Entry 2OPR (X-ray diffraction, 2.90 A resolution); this record covers chains A and B.

Chain A:
Name: Reverse transcriptase/ribonuclease H
Source organism: HIV-1 M:B_HXB2R
Notes: EC 2.7.7.49; fragment: p66
Reference sequence: P04585 (POL_HV1H2); residues 2-548 here correspond to UniProt positions 589-1135 (UniProt number = residue number + 587)
Sequence (547 residues; numbered 2 to 548; the number before each row is that of its first residue):
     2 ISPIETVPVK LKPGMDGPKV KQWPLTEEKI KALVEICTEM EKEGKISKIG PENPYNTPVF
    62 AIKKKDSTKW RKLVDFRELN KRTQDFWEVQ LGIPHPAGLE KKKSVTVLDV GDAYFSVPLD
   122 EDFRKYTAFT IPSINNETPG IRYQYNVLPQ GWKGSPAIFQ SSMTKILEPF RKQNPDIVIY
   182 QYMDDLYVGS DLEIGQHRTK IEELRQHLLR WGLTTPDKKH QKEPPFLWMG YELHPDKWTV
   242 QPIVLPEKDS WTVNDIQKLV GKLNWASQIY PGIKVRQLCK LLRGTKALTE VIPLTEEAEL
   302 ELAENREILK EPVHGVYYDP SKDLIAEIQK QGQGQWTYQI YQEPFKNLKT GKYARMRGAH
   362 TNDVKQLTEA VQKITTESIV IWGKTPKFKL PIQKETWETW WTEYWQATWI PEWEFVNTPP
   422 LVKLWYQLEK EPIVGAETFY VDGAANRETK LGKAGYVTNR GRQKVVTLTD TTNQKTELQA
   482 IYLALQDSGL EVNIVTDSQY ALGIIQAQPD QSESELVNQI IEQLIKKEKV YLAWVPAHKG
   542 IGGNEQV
Unresolved in the structure: 52-53, 64-69
Differences from the reference sequence: engineered mutation E101 (Lys688 in P04585); modified residue (280)
Modified positions: C280 (3-sulfinoalanine; CSD)
Ligand contacts: HBQ (isopropyl (2S)-2-ethyl-7-fluoro-3-oxo-3,4-dihydroquinoxaline-1(2h)-carboxylate): P95, L100, E101, K103, V106, V179, Y181, Y188, V189, G190, F227, W229, L234, H235, P236, Y318
Swiss-Prot annotation at these positions:
  - region: F227 to H235 (RT 'primer grip')
  - motif: W398 to W414 (Tryptophan repeat motif)
  - binding site (Mg(2+)): D110, D185, D186, D443, E478, D498
  - site: W401 (Essential for RT p66/p51 heterodimerization), W414 (Essential for RT p66/p51 heterodimerization), F440, Y441 (Cleavage)

Chain B:
Name: p51 RT
Source organism: HIV-1 M:B_HXB2R
Notes: EC 2.7.7.49; fragment: p51
Reference sequence: P04585 (POL_HV1H2); residues 6-431 here correspond to UniProt positions 593-1018 (UniProt number = residue number + 587)
Sequence (426 residues; numbered 6 to 431; the number before each row is that of its first residue):
     6 ETVPVKLKPG MDGPKVKQWP LTEEKIKALV EICTEMEKEG KISKIGPENP YNTPVFAIKK
    66 KDSTKWRKLV DFRELNKRTQ DFWEVQLGIP HPAGLEKKKS VTVLDVGDAY FSVPLDEDFR
   126 KYTAFTIPSI NNETPGIRYQ YNVLPQGWKG SPAIFQSSMT KILEPFRKQN PDIVIYQYMD
   186 DLYVGSDLEI GQHRTKIEEL RQHLLRWGLT TPDKKHQKEP PFLWMGYELH PDKWTVQPIV
   246 LPEKDSWTVN DIQKLVGKLN WASQIYPGIK VRQLCKLLRG TKALTEVIPL TEEAELELAE
   306 NREILKEPVH GVYYDPSKDL IAEIQKQGQG QWTYQIYQEP FKNLKTGKYA RMRGAHTNDV
   366 KQLTEAVQKI TTESIVIWGK TPKFKLPIQK ETWETWWTEY WQATWIPEWE FVNTPPLVKL
   426 WYQLEK
Unresolved in the structure: 88-93, 213-232
Differences from the reference sequence: engineered mutation E101 (Lys688 in P04585)
Swiss-Prot annotation at these positions:
  - region: F227 to H235 (RT 'primer grip')
  - motif: W398 to W414 (Tryptophan repeat motif)
  - binding site (Mg(2+)): D110, D185, D186
  - site (Essential for RT p66/p51 heterodimerization): W401, W414

How chain A and chain B interact:
Pairs across the interface - 108 pairs, chain A then chain B:
  V8(A) - E53(B)
  P9(A) - E53(B)
  Q85(A) - E53(B)  hydrogen bond (side chain-backbone)
  D86(A) - K20(B)  salt bridge
  D86(A) - P55(B)
  F87(A) - P52(B)
  F87(A) - E53(B)
  F87(A) - P55(B)
  W88(A) - P52(B)  hydrogen bond (backbone-backbone)
  W88(A) - N54(B)
  W88(A) - P55(B)
  W88(A) - Y56(B)
  W88(A) - N57(B)
  W88(A) - T131(B)
  W88(A) - R143(B)
  Q91(A) - N137(B)
  G93(A) - N137(B)  hydrogen bond (backbone-side chain)
  I94(A) - N137(B)
  P95(A) - N136(B)
  P95(A) - N137(B)
  H96(A) - N136(B)  hydrogen bond (backbone-side chain)
  G99(A) - N136(B)
  G99(A) - E138(B)
  L100(A) - E138(B)
  Q161(A) - P140(B)
  T165(A) - P140(B)
  K366(A) - Q394(B)
  E370(A) - Q394(B)
  Q373(A) - E396(B)
  Q373(A) - T400(B)
  T376(A) - W401(B)
  T377(A) - T400(B)
  I380(A) - P25(B)  hydrophobic
  I380(A) - L26(B)
  V381(A) - P25(B)  hydrophobic
  V381(A) - I135(B)
  V381(A) - N136(B)  hydrogen bond (backbone-backbone)
  I382(A) - I135(B)
  I382(A) - N136(B)
  W383(A) - I135(B)
  G384(A) - L26(B)
  G384(A) - T27(B)
  G384(A) - E28(B)  hydrogen bond (backbone-backbone)
  G384(A) - I135(B)
  E399(A) - H361(B)  salt bridge
  W402(A) - K331(B)  hydrogen bond (backbone-side chain)
  W402(A) - H361(B)
  W402(A) - T362(B)
  W402(A) - D364(B)
  T403(A) - G333(B)
  T403(A) - Q334(B)  hydrogen bond
  Y405(A) - K331(B)  hydrogen bond (backbone-side chain)
  W406(A) - K331(B)
  W406(A) - V417(B)
  W406(A) - N418(B)
  W406(A) - T419(B)
  Q407(A) - K331(B)  hydrogen bond (backbone-side chain)
  Q407(A) - P392(B)
  Q407(A) - I393(B)
  Q407(A) - Q394(B)
  A408(A) - K331(B)
  A408(A) - W337(B)  hydrophobic
  A408(A) - D364(B)
  A408(A) - P392(B)  hydrogen bond (backbone-backbone)
  A408(A) - I393(B)
  T409(A) - K331(B)
  T409(A) - D364(B)  hydrogen bond (backbone-side chain)
  W410(A) - T362(B)  hydrogen bond (side chain-backbone)
  W410(A) - N363(B)
  W410(A) - V365(B)  hydrophobic
  W410(A) - W401(B)
  W410(A) - Y405(B)
  P412(A) - W401(B)  hydrophobic
  P433(A) - N255(B)
  P433(A) - L289(B)  hydrophobic
  P433(A) - T290(B)
  I434(A) - T290(B)
  V435(A) - T290(B)
  T439(A) - K287(B)
  T439(A) - A288(B)
  T439(A) - L289(B)  hydrogen bond (side chain-backbone)
  Y441(A) - V254(B)
  Y441(A) - Q258(B)
  Y441(A) - K287(B)  hydrogen bond (side chain-backbone)
  V458(A) - T286(B)
  T459(A) - T286(B)  hydrogen bond (backbone-side chain)
  N460(A) - T286(B)
  N460(A) - A288(B)
  V496(A) - L289(B)  hydrophobic
  L503(A) - P421(B)  hydrophobic
  Y532(A) - N255(B)  hydrogen bond
  Y532(A) - L289(B)  hydrophobic
  A534(A) - N255(B)
  W535(A) - L422(B)  hydrophobic
  V536(A) - Q258(B)
  P537(A) - G262(B)
  P537(A) - N265(B)
  K540(A) - N265(B)  hydrogen bond
  G541(A) - C280(B)
  G541(A) - R284(B)
  I542(A) - V261(B)  hydrophobic
  I542(A) - C280(B)  hydrophobic
  I542(A) - L283(B)  hydrophobic
  G543(A) - L283(B)  hydrogen bond (backbone-backbone)
  G543(A) - R284(B)
  G543(A) - G285(B)
  G544(A) - G285(B)
  E546(A) - R284(B)  salt bridge
Other interface residues (no listed pair), chain A (65 interface residues in all): S162, I180, Y181, K385, G436, N494, G504, Q507, Q547
Other interface residues (no listed pair), chain B (57 interface residues in all): K259, L368, T397

In short:
The interface between chain A and chain B involves 65 residues on one side and 57 on the other; the contacts
include 19 hydrogen bonds and 3 salt bridges. Among the polar pairs are D86(A)-K20(B), E399(A)-H361(B) and
E546(A)-R284(B). Bound to chain A: compound HBQ.
Chain A is Reverse transcriptase/ribonuclease H and chain B is p51 RT, both from HIV-1 M:B_HXB2R; the
structure, Crystal Structure of K101E Mutant HIV-1 Reverse Transcriptase in Complex with GW420867X, was
determined by X-ray diffraction together with 2OPP, 2OPQ and 2OPS from the same study.
